Entry 8U10 (electron microscopy, 3.20 A resolution); this record covers chains y and m of the 58 polymer chains in the assembly.

# Chain y (and m)
Name: Peptidoglycan hydrolase gp4
Source organism: Salmonella phage P22
Notes: chain m of this document is another copy of the same molecule, construct and numbering; everything in this record applies to it too
UniProt: P26746 (EXLYS_BPP22); residues 1-166 here = UniProt positions 1-166
Chain sequence (166 residues; each row starts with the number of its first residue):
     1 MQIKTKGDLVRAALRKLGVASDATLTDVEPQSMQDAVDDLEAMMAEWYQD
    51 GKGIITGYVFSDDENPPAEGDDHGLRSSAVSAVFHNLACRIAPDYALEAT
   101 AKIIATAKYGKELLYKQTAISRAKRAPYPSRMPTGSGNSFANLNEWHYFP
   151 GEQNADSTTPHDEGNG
Disordered / not traced: 153-166
From the paper describing this entry:
  - conformationally variable residues: S136 to E152

# How chain y and chain m interact
Contacting residue pairs - 39 pairs, chain y then chain m:
  E29(y) - D22(m)
  Q31(y) - D22(m)
  S32(y) - D22(m)  hydrogen bond (side chain-backbone)
  S32(y) - A23(m)  hydrogen bond (side chain-backbone)
  D35(y) - R15(m)  salt bridge
  D38(y) - Q2(m)
  D38(y) - I3(m)
  D39(y) - R15(m)  salt bridge
  D39(y) - K16(m)  salt bridge
  D39(y) - F84(m)
  A42(y) - S81(m)
  A45(y) - S77(m)
  A45(y) - S78(m)
  E46(y) - S81(m)
  E46(y) - A82(m)
  E46(y) - Y109(m)
  E46(y) - G110(m)
  E46(y) - L113(m)
  Q49(y) - S78(m)
  Q49(y) - L113(m)
  D50(y) - S78(m)
  K52(y) - Q117(m)
  D63(y) - M1(m)
  D63(y) - Q2(m)
  D63(y) - K4(m)  salt bridge
  C89(y) - K102(m)
  R90(y) - K16(m)  hydrogen bond (backbone-side chain)
  R90(y) - S81(m)  hydrogen bond
  R90(y) - H85(m)
  R90(y) - T106(m)
  P93(y) - K16(m)
  P93(y) - T100(m)
  D94(y) - R15(m)  salt bridge
  D94(y) - K16(m)  salt bridge
  D94(y) - A23(m)
  Y95(y) - A23(m)  hydrophobic
  E98(y) - T100(m)  hydrogen bond
  E98(y) - K102(m)
  K111(y) - Y109(m)  hydrogen bond
Other interface residues (no listed pair), chain y (22 interface residues in all): W47, I91
Other interface residues (no listed pair), chain m (23 interface residues in all): A101, I103

# In short
22 residues of chain y and 23 residues of chain m are in contact; the contacts include 6 hydrogen bonds and 6
salt bridges. Polar pairs include D35(y)-R15(m), D39(y)-R15(m) and D39(y)-K16(m). The paper reports
conformational variability at S136(y).
Chain y and chain m are both Peptidoglycan hydrolase gp4 (Salmonella phage P22); the structure, In situ
cryo-EM structure of bacteriophage P22 gp1:gp4:gp5:gp10:gp9 N-term complex in conformation 1 at 3.2A
resolution, was determined by electron microscopy, deposited together with 8TVR, 8TVU, 8U1O and 8U11.
